4AZQ - chain A; structure by X-ray diffraction, 2.00 A resolution.

[Chain A]
Name: Fatty acid-binding protein, epidermal
Source organism: Mus musculus
Reference sequence: Q05816 (FABP5_MOUSE); numbering as in UniProt (aligned over 1-135)
Sequence (138 residues; row label = number of the first residue in the row; numbers below 1 keep their minus sign (Gly-2 is residue -2)):
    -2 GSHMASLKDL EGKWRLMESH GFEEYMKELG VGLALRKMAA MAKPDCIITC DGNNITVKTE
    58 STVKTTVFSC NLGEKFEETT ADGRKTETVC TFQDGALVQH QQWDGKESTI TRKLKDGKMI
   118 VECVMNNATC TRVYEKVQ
Disordered / not traced: -2 to -1
Sequence notes: expression tag (-2 to 0); conflict Glu74 (Asp in Q05816)
Ligand contacts: 2-hydroxy-1-(hydroxymethyl)ethyl icosanoate (G2A): Phe19, Tyr22, Met23, Leu26, Val28, Leu32, Met35, Ala36, Cys43, Val54, Thr56, Ser58, Val60, Lys61, Ala78, Asp79, Arg81, Ile107, Arg109, Met116, Val118, Cys120, Arg129, Tyr131
UniProt features mapped onto this chain:
  - motif: Lys24 to Lys34 (Nuclear localization signal)
  - binding site (1-eicosanoylglycerol): Cys43, Thr56, Arg109, Arg129 to Tyr131
  - binding site ((9Z,12Z)-octadecadienoate): Arg129 to Tyr131
  - binding site (hexadecanoate): Tyr131
  - binding site (N-eicosanoyl ethanolamine): Tyr131
  - modified residue: Ala2 (N-acetylalanine), Ser3 (Phosphoserine), Tyr131 (Phosphotyrosine)

[Overview]
Chain A binds 2-hydroxy-1-(hydroxymethyl)ethyl icosanoate. Curated annotation (UniProt) lists 6 residues
binding 1-eicosanoylglycerol, 3 (9Z,12Z)-octadecadienoate-binding residues, hexadecanoate-binding residue
Tyr131 and N-eicosanoyl ethanolamine-binding residue Tyr131.
Chain A is Fatty acid-binding protein, epidermal (Mus musculus); the structure, Murine epidermal fatty
acid-binding protein (FABP5) in complex with the endocannabinoid 2-arachidonoylglycerol, was determined by
X-ray diffraction, deposited together with 4AZN, 4AZO, 4AZP and 4AZR.
